Entry 3AZM (X-ray diffraction, 2.89 A resolution); this record covers chains D and J of the 10 polymer chains in the assembly.

# Chain D
Name: Histone H2B type 1-J
Organism: Homo sapiens
UniProt: P06899 (H2B1J_HUMAN); residues 0-125 here correspond to UniProt positions 1-126 (UniProt number = residue number + 1)
Sequence (129 residues; numbered -3 to 125; the number before each row is that of its first residue; numbers below 1 keep their minus sign (Gly-3 is residue -3)):
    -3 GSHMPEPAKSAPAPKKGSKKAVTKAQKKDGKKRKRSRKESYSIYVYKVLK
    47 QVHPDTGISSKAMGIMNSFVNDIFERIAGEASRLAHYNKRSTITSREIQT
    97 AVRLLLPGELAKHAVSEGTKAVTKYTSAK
Not modelled in the structure: -3 to 29, 125
Differences from the reference sequence: expression tag (-3 to -1)
UniProt features mapped onto this chain:
  - modified residue: Pro1 (N-acetylproline), Glu2 (ADP-ribosyl glutamic acid), Lys5 (N6-(2-hydroxyisobutyryl)lysine), Ser6 (ADP-ribosylserine), Lys11 (N6-(beta-hydroxybutyryl)lysine), Lys12 (N6-(2-hydroxyisobutyryl)lysine), Ser14 (Phosphoserine), Lys15 (N6-acetyllysine), Lys16 (N6-(beta-hydroxybutyryl)lysine), Lys20 (N6-(2-hydroxyisobutyryl)lysine), Lys23 (N6-(2-hydroxyisobutyryl)lysine), Lys24 (N6-(2-hydroxyisobutyryl)lysine), Lys34 (N6-(2-hydroxyisobutyryl)lysine), Glu35 (PolyADP-ribosyl glutamic acid), Ser36 (Phosphoserine), Lys43 (N6-(2-hydroxyisobutyryl)lysine), Lys46 (N6-(2-hydroxyisobutyryl)lysine), Lys57 (N6,N6-dimethyllysine), Arg79 (Dimethylated arginine), Lys85 (N6,N6,N6-trimethyllysine) and 6 more in UniProt
  - glycosylation: Ser112 (O-linked (GlcNAc) serine)
  - cross-link (Glycyl lysine isopeptide (Lys-Gly)): Lys5 (interchain with G-Cter in SUMO2), Lys20 (interchain with G-Cter in SUMO2), Lys34 (interchain with G-Cter in ubiquitin), Lys120 (interchain with G-Cter in ubiquitin)

# Chain J
Molecule: 146-nt DNA strand
Sequence (146 nucleotides; each row starts with the number of its first residue):
   147 ATCAATATCCACCTGCAGATTCTACCAAAAGTGTATTTGGAAACTGCTCC
   197 ATCAAAAGGCATGTTCAGCTGAATTCAGCTGAACATGCCTTTTGATGGAG
   247 CAGTTTCCAAATACACTTTTGGTAGAATCTGCAGGTGGATATTGAT
Not modelled in the structure: 147
Ion coordination: Mn2+ site 1 near DG217 (its only coordinating residue here); Mn2+ site 2 near DG280 (its only coordinating residue here)

# How chain D and chain J interact
Pairs across the interface - 10 pairs, chain D then chain J:
  Lys30(D) - DC193(J)  phosphate contact
  Arg31(D) - DA270(J)  hydrogen bond to the phosphate
  Arg31(D) - DG271(J)  salt bridge to the phosphate
  Arg33(D) - DT269(J)  phosphate contact
  Arg33(D) - DA270(J)  phosphate contact
  Lys34(D) - DT269(J)  phosphate contact
  Lys34(D) - DA270(J)  hydrogen bond to the phosphate
  Glu35(D) - DT269(J)  phosphate contact
  Ser36(D) - DT269(J)  hydrogen bond to the phosphate
  Tyr40(D) - DG268(J)  hydrogen bond to the phosphate
Also at the interface, not in a pair above, chain D (10 interface residues in all): Ser32, Ile39, Lys43

# In short
10 residues of chain D face 5 of chain J across their interface, with 4 hydrogen bonds and 1 salt bridge.
Among the polar pairs are Arg31(D)-DA270(J), Lys34(D)-DA270(J) and Ser36(D)-DT269(J).
Here chain D is Histone H2B type 1-J (Homo sapiens) and chain J is a 146-nt DNA strand. Entry 3AZM (Crystal
Structure of Human Nucleosome Core Particle Containing H4K79Q mutation) was determined by X-ray diffraction
together with 3AYW, 3AZE, 3AZF, 3AZG, 3AZH, 3AZJ and 3 further entries from the same study.
